9IVX - chains G and F of the 9 polymer chains in the assembly; structure by electron microscopy, 3.23 A resolution.

Chain G (and F):
Molecule: Shutoff protein
Source organism: Human adenovirus 2
Notes: chain F of this document is another copy of the same molecule, construct and numbering; everything in this record applies to it too
UniProtKB: P24932 (SHUT_ADE02); numbering as in UniProt (aligned over 1-805)
Sequence (849 residues; each row starts with the number of its first residue):
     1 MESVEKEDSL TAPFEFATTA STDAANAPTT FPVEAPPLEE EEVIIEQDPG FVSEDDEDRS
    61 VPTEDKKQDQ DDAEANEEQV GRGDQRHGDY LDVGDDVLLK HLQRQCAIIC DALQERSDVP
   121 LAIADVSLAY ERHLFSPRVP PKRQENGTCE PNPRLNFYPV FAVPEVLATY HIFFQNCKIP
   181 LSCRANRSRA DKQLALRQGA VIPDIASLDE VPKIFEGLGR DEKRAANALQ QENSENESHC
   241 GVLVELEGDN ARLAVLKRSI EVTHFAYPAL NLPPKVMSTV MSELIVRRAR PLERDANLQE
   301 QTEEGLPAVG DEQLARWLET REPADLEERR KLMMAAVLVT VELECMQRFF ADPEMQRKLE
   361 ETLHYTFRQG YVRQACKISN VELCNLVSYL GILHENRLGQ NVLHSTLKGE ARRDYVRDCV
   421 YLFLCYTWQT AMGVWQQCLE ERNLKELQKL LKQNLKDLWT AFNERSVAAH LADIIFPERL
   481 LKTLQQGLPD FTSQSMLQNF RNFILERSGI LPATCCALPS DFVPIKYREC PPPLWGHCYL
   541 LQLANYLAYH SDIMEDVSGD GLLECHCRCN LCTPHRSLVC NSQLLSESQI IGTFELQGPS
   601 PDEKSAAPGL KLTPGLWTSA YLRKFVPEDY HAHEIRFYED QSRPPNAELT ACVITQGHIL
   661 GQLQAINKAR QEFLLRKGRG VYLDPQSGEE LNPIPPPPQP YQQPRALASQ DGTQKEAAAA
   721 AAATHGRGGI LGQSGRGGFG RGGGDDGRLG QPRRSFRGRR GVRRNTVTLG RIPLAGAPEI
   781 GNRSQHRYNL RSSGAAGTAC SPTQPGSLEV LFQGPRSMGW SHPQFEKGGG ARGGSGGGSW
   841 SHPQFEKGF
Unresolved in the structure: 1-160, 228-241, 555-849 (chain F: 1-158, 217-241, 286-306, 555-567, 600-608, 696-849)
Differences from the reference sequence: expression tag (806-849)
UniProt features mapped onto this chain:
  - modified residue (Phosphotyrosine): Tyr365, Tyr682
  - mutagenesis: Tyr365 (Y365F: Almost complete inhibition of ribosome shunting; when associated with F-682), Tyr682 (Y682F: Almost complete inhibition of ribosome shunting; when associated with F-365)
From the paper describing this entry:
  - mutagenesis - Q498A/N499A: decreased expression

Chain G / chain F interface:
Contacting residue pairs (50):
  Phe161(G) with His394(F)
  Val163(G) with Ala168(F), hydrophobic
  Pro164(G) with Met496(F); Asn499(F)
  Glu165(G) with Val387(F); Asn396(F), hydrogen bond
  Val166(G) with Asn396(F), hydrogen bond (backbone-side chain)
  Leu167(G) with Asn396(F)
  Ile172(G) with Leu398(F), hydrophobic
  Tyr389(G) with Phe161(F); Ala162(F); Val163(F)
  His394(G) with Ala162(F); Val163(F)
  Asn396(G) with Glu165(F); Leu167(F)
  Leu398(G) with Leu167(F), hydrophobic; Ile172(F), hydrophobic; Phe503(F), hydrophobic
  Gly399(G) with Arg507(F), hydrogen bond (backbone-side chain)
  Gln400(G) with Arg507(F)
  Leu403(G) with Gly509(F); Ile510(F); Leu511(F)
  Thr406(G) with Glu261(F), hydrogen bond
  Ser495(G) with Glu506(F)
  Met496(G) with Val163(F), hydrophobic; Glu165(F)
  Gln498(G) with Asn502(F); Pro512(F)
  Asn499(G) with Asn499(F)
  Arg501(G) with Ala513(F)
  Asn502(G) with Gln498(F)
  Phe503(G) with Leu398(F), hydrophobic
  Glu506(G) with Gln400(F), hydrogen bond; Ser495(F), hydrogen bond
  Gly509(G) with Leu403(F)
  Ile510(G) with Leu403(F)
  Leu511(G) with Leu403(F); Leu407(F), hydrophobic; Tyr415(F)
  Pro512(G) with Gln498(F)
  Ala513(G) with Cys516(F), hydrogen bond (backbone-side chain)
  Thr514(G) with Cys516(F)
  Cys515(G) with Val255(F), hydrophobic; Cys515(F), hydrophobic; Cys516(F), hydrogen bond
  Cys516(G) with Ala513(F), hydrogen bond (side chain-backbone); Thr514(F); Cys515(F), hydrogen bond
Other interface residues (no listed pair), chain G (36 interface residues in all): Ala162, Leu390, Arg397, Tyr426, Leu518
Other interface residues (no listed pair), chain F (38 interface residues in all): Val160, Pro164, Val166, Tyr389, Glu395

In short:
Chain G and chain F form an interface of 36 and 38 residues respectively; the contacts include 10 hydrogen
bonds. Polar contacts include Glu165(G)-Asn396(F), Val166(G)-Asn396(F) and Gly399(G)-Arg507(F). From UniProt:
2 mutagenesis sites on chain G. The paper reports that Q498A/N499A of chain G reduce expression.
Chain G and chain F are both Shutoff protein (Human adenovirus 2); the structure, CryoEM structure of
Adenovirus serotype 3 premature hexon in complex with Adenovirus serotype 2 100K, was determined by electron
microscopy together with 9IVW and 9IW0 from the same study.
